1YGD - chains A and C of the 4 polymer chains in the assembly; structure by X-ray diffraction, 2.73 A resolution.

Chain A (and C):
Name: Hemoglobin alpha chain
From: Homo sapiens
Notes: chain C of this document is another copy of the same molecule, construct and numbering; everything in this record applies to it too
UniProt: P69905 (HBA_HUMAN); residue numbers follow UniProt; this construct covers 1-141
Sequence (141 residues; each row starts with the number of its first residue):
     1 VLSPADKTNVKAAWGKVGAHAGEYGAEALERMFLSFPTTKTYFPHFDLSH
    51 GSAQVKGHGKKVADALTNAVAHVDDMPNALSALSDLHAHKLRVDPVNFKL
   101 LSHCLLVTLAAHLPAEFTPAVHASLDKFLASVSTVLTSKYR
UniProt features mapped onto this chain:
  - site: Lys-61 (Not glycated)
  - natural variant: Asp-6 (A6D: In J-Toronto; this construct carries the variant), Ala-13 (A13D: In J-Paris 1/J-Aljezur), Glu-27 (A27E: In Shenyang; this construct carries the variant), Lys-61 (K61N: In Zambia; deletion: In Clinic), Asp-64 (A64D: In Pontoise; this construct carries the variant), Asp-75 (D75A: In Lille; D75G: In Chapel Hill; D75N: In G-Pest), Ala-111 (A111D: In Petah Tikva)
Metal / ion sites: protoporphyrin IX containing zn Zn near His-87 (its only coordinating residue here)
Small-molecule neighbours: protoporphyrin IX containing zn (ZNH): Thr-39, Tyr-42, Phe-43, His-45, Phe-46, His-58, Lys-61, Val-62, Ala-65, Leu-66, Leu-83, Leu-86, His-87, Leu-91, Val-93, Asn-97, Phe-98, Leu-101, Val-132, Leu-136

How chain A and chain C interact:
Contacting residue pairs (8):
  Val-1(A) / Arg-141(C)  hydrogen bond (backbone-backbone)
  Asp-126(A) / Arg-141(C)  salt bridge
  Lys-127(A) / Arg-141(C)  hydrogen bond (side chain-backbone)
  Ala-130(A) / Arg-141(C)
  Arg-141(A) / Val-1(C)  hydrogen bond (backbone-backbone)
  Arg-141(A) / Asp-126(C)  salt bridge
  Arg-141(A) / Lys-127(C)  hydrogen bond (backbone-side chain)
  Arg-141(A) / Ala-130(C)

Overview:
The chain A/chain C interface involves 5 residues from each chain; the contacts include 4 hydrogen bonds and 2
salt bridges. Among the polar pairs are Asp-126(A)/Arg-141(C), Lys-127(A)/Arg-141(C) and Val-1(A)/Arg-141(C).
Bound to chain A: protoporphyrin IX containing zn.
Both chains are Hemoglobin alpha chain (Homo sapiens). Entry 1YGD (T-To-T(High) quaternary transitions in
human hemoglobin: betaW37E alpha zinc beta oxy (10 TEST SETS)) was determined by X-ray diffraction, deposited
together with 1XXT, 1XY0, 1XZ5, 1XZ7, 1XZU, 1XZV and 45 further entries.
